PDB entry 1OYG | X-ray diffraction, 1.50 A resolution | chain A

# Chain A
Protein: levansucrase
From: Bacillus subtilis
Notes: EC 2.4.1.10
UniProtKB: P05655 (SACB_BACSU); residue numbers follow UniProt; this construct covers 30-473
Amino-acid sequence (447 residues; numbered 27 to 473; the number before each row is that of its first residue):
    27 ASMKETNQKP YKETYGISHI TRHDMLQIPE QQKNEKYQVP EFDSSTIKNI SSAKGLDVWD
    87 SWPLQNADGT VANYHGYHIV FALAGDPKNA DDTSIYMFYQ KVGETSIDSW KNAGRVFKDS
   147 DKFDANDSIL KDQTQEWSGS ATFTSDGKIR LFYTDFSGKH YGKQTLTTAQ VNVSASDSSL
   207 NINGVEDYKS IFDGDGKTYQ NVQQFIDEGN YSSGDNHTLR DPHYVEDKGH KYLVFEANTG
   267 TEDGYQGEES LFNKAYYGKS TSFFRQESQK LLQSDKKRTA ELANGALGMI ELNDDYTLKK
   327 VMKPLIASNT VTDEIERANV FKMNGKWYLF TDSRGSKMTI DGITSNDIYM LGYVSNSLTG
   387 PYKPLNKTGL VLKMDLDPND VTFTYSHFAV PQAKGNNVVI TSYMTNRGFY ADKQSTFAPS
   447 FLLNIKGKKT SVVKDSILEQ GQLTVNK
Unresolved in the structure: 27-33
Differences from the reference sequence: cloning artifact (27-29)
Curated features (UniProtKB/Swiss-Prot):
  - active site: Asp-86 (Nucleophile), Glu-342 (Proton donor/acceptor)
  - binding site (sucrose): Trp-85, Asp-86, Ser-164, Arg-246, Asp-247, Glu-340, Arg-360
  - binding site (Ca(2+)): Asp-241, Gln-272, Leu-308, Asn-310, Asp-339
  - site: Asp-247 (Transition state stabilizer)
  - mutagenesis: Asp-86 (D86A: Lack of levan synthesis), Asp-117 (D117A: 2-fold decrease in catalytic efficiency. Synthesizes a bimodal levan molecular weight distribution), Ser-164 (S164A: Drastic decrease in catalytic efficiency. Slight increase in affinity for sucrose. Increases transfructosylation activity ...), Phe-182 (F182A: 3.7-fold decrease in catalytic efficiency. 1.6-fold increase in KM for sucrose. Synthesizes only high molecular weight levans; F182W: 2.1-fold decrease in catalytic efficiency ...), Tyr-187 (Y187A: Slight decrease in catalytic efficiency. Synthesizes a bimodal levan molecular weight distribution), Tyr-237 (Y237A: Slight decrease in catalytic efficiency. Synthesizes only high molecular weight levans), Asn-242 (N242A: 14.6-fold decrease in catalytic efficiency. 2.2-fold increase in KM for sucrose. Levans are barely formed), His-243 (H243L: Decrease in catalytic efficiency), Asp-247 (D247A: Lack of levan synthesis), Ile-341 (I341V: Increases transfructosylation activity), Glu-342 (E342A: Lack of levan synthesis), Ala-344 (A344P: Increases transfructosylation activity), 6 further mutagenesis entries in UniProt
Metal / ion sites: Ca2+: Asp-241, Gln-272, Leu-308, Asn-310, Asp-339

# Overview
Asp-241, Gln-272, Leu-308, Asn-310 and Asp-339 coordinate Ca2+. UniProt lists active-site residues Asp-86 and
Glu-342, 7 sucrose-binding residues, 5 Ca2+-binding residues and 18 mutagenesis sites.
Chain A is levansucrase (Bacillus subtilis); the structure, Crystal structure of Bacillus subtilis
levansucrase, was determined by X-ray diffraction, deposited together with 1PT2.
